8JAW - chains F and L of the 12 polymer chains in the assembly; structure by electron microscopy, 2.51 A resolution.

# Chain F
Protein: Methylcrotonoyl-CoA carboxylase subunit alpha, mitochondrial
Organism: Homo sapiens
Notes: EC 6.4.1.4
UniProtKB: Q96RQ3 (MCCA_HUMAN); residue numbers follow UniProt; this construct covers 1-725
Sequence (725 residues; numbered 1 to 725; the number before each row is that of its first residue):
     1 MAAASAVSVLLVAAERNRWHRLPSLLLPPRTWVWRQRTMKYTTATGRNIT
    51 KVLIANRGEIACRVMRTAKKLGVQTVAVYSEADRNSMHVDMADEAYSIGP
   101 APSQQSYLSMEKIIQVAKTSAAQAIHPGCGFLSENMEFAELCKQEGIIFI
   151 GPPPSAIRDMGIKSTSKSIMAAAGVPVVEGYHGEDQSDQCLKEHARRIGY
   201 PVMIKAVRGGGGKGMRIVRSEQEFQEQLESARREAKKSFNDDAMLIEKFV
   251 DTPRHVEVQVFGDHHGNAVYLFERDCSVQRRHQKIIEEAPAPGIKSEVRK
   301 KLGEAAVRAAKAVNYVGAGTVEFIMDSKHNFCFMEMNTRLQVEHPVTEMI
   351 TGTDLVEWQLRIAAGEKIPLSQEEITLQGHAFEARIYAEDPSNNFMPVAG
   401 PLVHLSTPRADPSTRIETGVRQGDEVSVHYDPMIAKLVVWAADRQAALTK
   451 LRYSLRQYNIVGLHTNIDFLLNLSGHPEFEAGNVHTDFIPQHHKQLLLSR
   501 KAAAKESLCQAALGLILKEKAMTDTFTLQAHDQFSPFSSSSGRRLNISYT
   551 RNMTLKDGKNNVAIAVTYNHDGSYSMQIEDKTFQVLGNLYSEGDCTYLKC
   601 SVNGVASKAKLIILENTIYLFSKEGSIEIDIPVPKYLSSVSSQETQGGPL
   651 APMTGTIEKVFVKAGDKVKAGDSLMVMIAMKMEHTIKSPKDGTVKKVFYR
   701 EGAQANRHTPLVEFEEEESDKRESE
Unresolved in the structure: 1-45, 205-215, 234-243, 718-725

# Chain L
Protein: Methylcrotonoyl-CoA carboxylase beta chain, mitochondrial
Organism: Homo sapiens
Notes: EC 6.4.1.4
UniProtKB: Q9HCC0 (MCCB_HUMAN); residue numbers follow UniProt; this construct covers 1-563
Sequence (563 residues; each row starts with the number of its first residue):
     1 MWAVLRLALRPCARASPAGPRAYHGDSVASLGTQPDLGSALYQENYKQMK
    51 ALVNQLHERVEHIKLGGGEKARALHISRGKLLPRERIDNLIDPGSPFLEL
   101 SQFAGYQLYDNEEVPGGGIITGIGRVSGVECMIIANDATVKGGAYYPVTV
   151 KKQLRAQEIAMQNRLPCIYLVDSGGAYLPRQADVFPDRDHFGRTFYNQAI
   201 MSSKNIAQIAVVMGSCTAGGAYVPAMADENIIVRKQGTIFLAGPPLVKAA
   251 TGEEVSAEDLGGADLHCRKSGVSDHWALDDHHALHLTRKVVRNLNYQKKL
   301 DVTIEPSEEPLFPADELYGIVGANLKRSFDVREVIARIVDGSRFTEFKAF
   351 YGDTLVTGFARIFGYPVGIVGNNGVLFSESAKKGTHFVQLCCQRNIPLLF
   401 LQNITGFMVGREYEAEGIAKDGAKMVAAVACAQVPKITLIIGGSYGAGNY
   451 GMCGRAYSPRFLYIWPNARISVMGGEQAANVLATITKDQRAREGKQFSSA
   501 DEAALKEPIIKKFEEEGNPYYSSARVWDDGIIDPADTRLVLGLSFSAALN
   551 APIEKTDFGIFRM
Unresolved in the structure: 1-22
Residues lining bound ligands:
  - BTI (5-(hexahydro-2-oxo-1H-thieno[3,4-d]imidazol-6-yl)pentanal), molecule 1: Leu246, Ala249, Ala250
  - BTI, molecule 2: Thr405, Gly406, Phe407, Val409, Gln477, Asn480
Curated features (UniProtKB/Swiss-Prot):
  - region: Arg343 to Asn372 (Acyl-CoA binding)
  - modified residue: Lys70 (N6-acetyllysine), Lys141 (N6-succinyllysine), Lys495 (N6-acetyllysine), Lys511 (N6-acetyllysine)
  - natural variant: Ser39 (S39F: In MCC2D), Gly68 (G68V: In MCC2D; uncertain significance), Glu99 (E99Q: In MCC2D), Ser101 (S101F: In MCC2D), Gly105 (G105R: In MCC2D; uncertain significance), Gly118 (deletion: In MCC2D), Cys131 (C131F: In MCC2D), Thr139 (T139I: In MCC2D), Tyr146 (Y146N: In MCC2D), Lys152 (K152T: In MCC2D), Arg155 (R155Q: In MCC2D; R155W: In MCC2D), Asn163 (N163D: In MCC2D; uncertain significance), 42 further natural variant entries in UniProt
From the paper describing this entry:
  - binding site for BTI: Leu246, Ala249, Ala250, Thr405, Phe407, Val409, Glu476
  - catalytic residues: Phe407, Ala447 (proposed by the authors, not directly observed)

# How chain F and chain L interact
Residue-residue contacts (47; chain F residue first):
  Phe526(F) - Gly128(L)
  His531(F) - Gln297(L)
  His531(F) - Lys298(L)
  Asp532(F) - Lys298(L)  salt bridge
  Asp532(F) - Tyr365(L)  hydrogen bond
  Asp532(F) - Ser546(L)  hydrogen bond
  Phe534(F) - Ile304(L)  hydrophobic
  Ser535(F) - Arg125(L)  hydrogen bond
  Pro536(F) - Pro96(L)
  Pro536(F) - Phe363(L)  hydrophobic
  Pro536(F) - Gly542(L)
  Pro536(F) - Leu543(L)  hydrophobic
  Phe537(F) - Pro96(L)
  Phe537(F) - Ile123(L)
  Phe537(F) - Arg125(L)
  Phe537(F) - Glu130(L)
  Phe537(F) - Leu543(L)  hydrophobic
  Ser538(F) - Arg125(L)
  Ser539(F) - Gly94(L)
  Ser539(F) - Pro96(L)
  Ser540(F) - Gly94(L)
  Ser541(F) - Gly94(L)  hydrogen bond (backbone-backbone)
  Gly542(F) - Gly94(L)  hydrogen bond (backbone-backbone)
  Arg543(F) - Pro96(L)
  Arg543(F) - Phe97(L)
  Arg543(F) - Asp536(L)  salt bridge
  Arg544(F) - Ser95(L)  hydrogen bond (side chain-backbone)
  Arg544(F) - Pro96(L)
  Arg544(F) - Phe97(L)
  Leu545(F) - Leu98(L)  hydrophobic
  Leu545(F) - Glu99(L)
  Leu545(F) - Gln102(L)  hydrogen bond (backbone-side chain)
  Leu545(F) - Val540(L)  hydrophobic
  Asn546(F) - Leu56(L)
  Asn546(F) - His57(L)  hydrogen bond (backbone-side chain)
  Asn546(F) - Val60(L)
  Asn546(F) - Glu61(L)
  Asn546(F) - Gln102(L)  hydrogen bond
  Asn546(F) - Ile531(L)
  Ile547(F) - Val60(L)  hydrophobic
  Ile547(F) - Glu61(L)
  Tyr549(F) - Asp88(L)
  Tyr636(F) - His282(L)
  Tyr636(F) - His285(L)
  Ser641(F) - Leu278(L)
  Thr645(F) - Arg268(L)  hydrogen bond (backbone-side chain)
  Gln646(F) - Arg268(L)
Also at the interface, not in a pair above, chain F (25 interface residues in all): Glu519, Asn552, Tyr568
Also at the interface, not in a pair above, chain L (45 interface residues in all): Lys64, Arg84, Glu85, Ile91, Pro93, Gly124, Trp276, His281, Leu300, Glu305, Pro306, Ser307, Asp533, Leu539

# In short
25 residues of chain F face 45 of chain L across their interface, with 10 hydrogen bonds and 2 salt bridges.
Among the polar pairs are Asp532(F)-Lys298(L), Arg543(F)-Asp536(L) and Asp532(F)-Tyr365(L). Ligands of chain
L: compound BTI. The paper reports catalytic residues Phe407(L) and Ala447(L); a binding site for BTI at
Leu246(L), Ala249(L) and Ala250(L) among others.
Chain F is Methylcrotonoyl-CoA carboxylase subunit alpha, mitochondrial and chain L is Methylcrotonoyl-CoA
carboxylase beta chain, mitochondrial, both from Homo sapiens; the structure, Human MCC in MCCD state, was
determined by electron microscopy (same publication as 7YBU, 8J4Z, 8J78, 8J7D, 8JAK, 8JXL and 3 further
entries).
